Entry 8AV4 (X-ray diffraction, 1.60 A resolution); this record covers chains A and B.

# Chain A
Protein: 14-3-3 protein sigma
Source organism: Homo sapiens
UniProtKB: P31947 (1433S_HUMAN); residues 1-231 here = UniProt positions 1-231
Chain sequence (236 residues; row label = number of the first residue in the row; numbers below 1 keep their minus sign (Gly-4 is residue -4)):
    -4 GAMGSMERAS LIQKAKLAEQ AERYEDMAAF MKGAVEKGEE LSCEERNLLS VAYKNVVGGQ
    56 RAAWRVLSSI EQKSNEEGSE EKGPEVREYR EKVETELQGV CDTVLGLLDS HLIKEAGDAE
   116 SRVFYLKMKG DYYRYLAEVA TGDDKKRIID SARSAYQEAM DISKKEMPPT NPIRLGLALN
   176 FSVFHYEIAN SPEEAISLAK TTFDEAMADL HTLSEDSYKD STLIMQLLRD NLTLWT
Construct notes: expression tag (-4 to 0)
UniProt features mapped onto this chain:
  - site (Interaction with phosphoserine on interacting protein): Arg56, Arg129
  - modified residue (Phosphoserine): Ser5, Ser74
Covalently attached groups: compound O49 linked to Cys38
Metal / ion sites: Mg2+ site 1 near Glu2 (its only coordinating residue here); Mg2+ site 2 near Ser37 (its only coordinating residue here); Mg2+ site 3 near Glu89 (its only coordinating residue here)
Small-molecule neighbours: O49 (2-chloranyl-N-[[1-[4-(4-chloranylphenoxy)oxan-4-yl]carbonylpiperidin-4-yl]methyl]ethanamide): Arg41, Asn42, Phe119, Lys122, Pro167, Ile168, Gly171, Leu218, Ile219
Reported in the primary citation:
  - binding site for O49: Cys38

# Chain B
Protein: Estrogen receptor
UniProtKB: P03372 (ESR1_HUMAN); residue numbers follow UniProt; this construct covers 591-595
Chain sequence (5 residues; numbered 591 to 595; the number before each row is that of its first residue):
   591 FPATV
Modified / non-standard residues: Thr594 (phosphothreonine; TPO)
Reported in the primary citation:
  - post-translational modification sites: Thr594 (citing earlier work)

# How chain A and chain B interact
Contacting residue pairs (21):
  Lys49(A) with Thr594(B); Val595(B)
  Arg56(A) with Thr594(B)
  Arg60(A) with Phe591(B)
  Lys122(A) with Val595(B), hydrogen bond (side chain-backbone)
  Arg129(A) with Thr594(B)
  Tyr130(A) with Thr594(B)
  Gly171(A) with Val595(B)
  Leu174(A) with Ala593(B); Thr594(B); Val595(B), hydrophobic
  Asn175(A) with Thr594(B); Val595(B), hydrogen bond (side chain-backbone)
  Val178(A) with Pro592(B), hydrophobic; Ala593(B); Thr594(B)
  Leu222(A) with Val595(B), hydrophobic
  Asn226(A) with Pro592(B); Ala593(B), hydrogen bond (side chain-backbone)
  Leu229(A) with Pro592(B), hydrophobic
  Trp230(A) with Pro592(B), hydrophobic
Also at the interface, not in a pair above, chain A (16 interface residues in all): Asp126, Glu182

# Overview
16 residues of chain A face 5 of chain B across their interface, with 3 hydrogen bonds. Among the polar pairs
are Lys122(A)-Val595(B), Asn175(A)-Val595(B) and Asn226(A)-Ala593(B). Covalently linked compound O49: at
Cys38(A). The paper reports a binding site for O49 at Cys38(A); a modification site at Thr594(B).
Chain A is 14-3-3 protein sigma (Homo sapiens) and chain B is Estrogen receptor; the structure, Small
molecular stabilizer for ERalpha and 14-3-3 (1075305), was determined by X-ray diffraction (same publication
as 8AI0, 8ALR, 8ALT, 8ALV, 8ALW, 8AM7 and 32 further entries).
